2R92 - chains D and G of the 14 polymer chains in the assembly; structure by X-ray diffraction, 3.80 A resolution.

== Chain D ==
Protein: DNA-directed RNA polymerase II subunit RPB4
Organism: Saccharomyces cerevisiae
Notes: EC 2.7.7.6
UniProtKB: P20433 (RPB4_YEAST); residues 1-221 here = UniProt positions 1-221
Amino-acid sequence (221 residues; row label = number of the first residue in the row):
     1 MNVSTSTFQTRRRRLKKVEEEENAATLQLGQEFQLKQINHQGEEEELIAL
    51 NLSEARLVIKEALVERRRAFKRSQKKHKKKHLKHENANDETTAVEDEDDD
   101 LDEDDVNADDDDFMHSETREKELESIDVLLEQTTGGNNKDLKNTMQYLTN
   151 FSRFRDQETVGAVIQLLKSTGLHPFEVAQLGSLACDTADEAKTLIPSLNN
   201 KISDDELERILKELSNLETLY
Unresolved in the structure: 1-2, 77-117
Swiss-Prot annotation at these positions:
  - modified residue: Met1 (N-acetylmethionine), Thr91 (Phosphothreonine), Thr92 (Phosphothreonine)

== Chain G ==
Protein: DNA-directed RNA polymerase II subunit RPB7
Organism: Saccharomyces cerevisiae
Notes: EC 2.7.7.6
UniProtKB: P34087 (RPB7_YEAST); residues 1-171 here = UniProt positions 1-171
Amino-acid sequence (171 residues; row label = number of the first residue in the row):
     1 MFFIKDLSLNITLHPSFFGPRMKQYLKTKLLEEVEGSCTGKFGYILCVLD
    51 YDNIDIQRGRILPTDGSAEFNVKYRAVVFKPFKGEVVDGTVVSCSQHGFE
   101 VQVGPMKVFVTKHLMPQDLTFNAGSNPPSYQSSEDVITIKSRIRVKIEGC
   151 ISQVSSIHAIGSIKEDYLGAI
Swiss-Prot annotation at these positions:
  - mutagenesis: Val108 to His113 (Lowers nucleic-acid binding of RPB4-RPB7 by 10-fold; no effect on association with Pol II core complex; abolishes transcriptional activity of Pol II), Ile151 to His158 (No effect on nucleic-acid binding of RPB4-RPB7 and on association with Pol II core complex; abolishes transcriptional activity of Pol II)

== Interface between chain D and chain G ==
Contacting residue pairs - 81 pairs, chain D then chain G:
  Val3(D) with Asn10(G)
  Ser4(D) with Leu9(G)
  Thr5(D) with Leu7(G); Ser8(G), hydrogen bond (side chain-backbone); Phe42(G); Tyr74(G), hydrogen bond
  Ser6(D) with Ser8(G), hydrogen bond (backbone-backbone)
  Thr7(D) with Lys5(G); Phe42(G)
  Phe8(D) with Lys5(G); Asp6(G)
  Asn23(D) with Lys83(G)
  Ala24(D) with Lys83(G)
  Ala25(D) with Lys83(G); Gly84(G)
  Leu29(D) with Phe3(G), hydrophobic; Phe82(G), hydrophobic
  Glu32(D) with Lys5(G), hydrogen bond (backbone-side chain); Lys41(G); Phe42(G)
  Phe33(D) with Lys41(G); Lys80(G)
  Gln37(D) with Lys5(G), hydrogen bond
  Asn39(D) with Asp6(G); Arg75(G), hydrogen bond
  His40(D) with Lys73(G)
  Glu45(D) with Arg75(G), salt bridge
  Leu47(D) with Phe3(G), hydrophobic
  Ile48(D) with Phe2(G); Phe3(G); Ile4(G), hydrogen bond (backbone-backbone)
  Ala49(D) with Phe2(G)
  Leu50(D) with Met1(G); Phe2(G), hydrogen bond (backbone-backbone); Ile4(G), hydrophobic
  Leu52(D) with Phe2(G), hydrophobic
  Val58(D) with Ile4(G), hydrophobic; Val77(G), hydrophobic
  Leu63(D) with Cys47(G), hydrophobic
  Arg66(D) with Glu35(G), salt bridge; Cys47(G); Val48(G), hydrogen bond (side chain-backbone); Tyr51(G)
  Ala69(D) with Asp52(G)
  Phe70(D) with Tyr51(G), hydrophobic
  Arg72(D) with Asp52(G), salt bridge
  Ser73(D) with Gln24(G)
  Asn138(D) with Glu35(G), hydrogen bond (side chain-backbone); Gly36(G)
  Asp140(D) with Tyr44(G); Leu46(G)
  Leu141(D) with Leu46(G)
  Asn143(D) with Gln102(G), hydrogen bond
  Thr144(D) with Phe2(G); Leu46(G); Pro105(G)
  Tyr147(D) with Asp88(G), hydrogen bond (side chain-backbone); Gly89(G); Gln102(G); Val103(G); Gly104(G)
  Asn150(D) with Arg142(G), hydrogen bond
  Phe151(D) with Asp88(G); Gly89(G); Thr90(G)
  Phe175(D) with Met1(G), hydrophobic; Glu85(G)
  Ala178(D) with Met1(G)
  Gln179(D) with Met1(G); Val86(G)
  Leu183(D) with Val86(G); Asp88(G); Arg144(G)
  Ala184(D) with Arg144(G), hydrogen bond (backbone-side chain)
  Asp189(D) with Tyr167(G)
  Glu190(D) with Tyr167(G)
  Thr193(D) with Tyr167(G)
  Leu194(D) with Val86(G); Arg144(G); Asp166(G); Tyr167(G)
Also at the interface, not in a pair above, chain D (51 interface residues in all): Gly30, Ile38, Ala55, Ile59, Ala62, Leu148
Also at the interface, not in a pair above, chain G (47 interface residues in all): Leu31, Leu49, Asp50, Val87, Leu168

== Summary ==
Chain D and chain G form an interface of 51 and 47 residues respectively; the contacts include 14 hydrogen
bonds and 3 salt bridges. Polar pairs include Glu45(D)-Arg75(G), Arg66(D)-Glu35(G) and Arg72(D)-Asp52(G).
Curated annotation (UniProt) lists 14 mutagenesis sites on chain G.
Here chain D is DNA-directed RNA polymerase II subunit RPB4 and chain G is DNA-directed RNA polymerase II
subunit RPB7, both from Saccharomyces cerevisiae. Entry 2R92 (Elongation complex of RNA polymerase II with
artificial RdRP scaffold) was determined by X-ray diffraction together with 2R93 from the same study.
